Entry 3ZDZ (X-ray diffraction, 2.75 A resolution); this record covers chains A and L of the 5 polymer chains in the assembly.

[Chain A]
Molecule: Integrin alpha-iib
From: Homo sapiens
UniProt: P08514 (ITA2B_HUMAN); residues 1-457 here correspond to UniProt positions 32-488 (UniProt number = residue number + 31)
Amino-acid sequence (457 residues; numbered 1 to 457; the number before each row is that of its first residue):
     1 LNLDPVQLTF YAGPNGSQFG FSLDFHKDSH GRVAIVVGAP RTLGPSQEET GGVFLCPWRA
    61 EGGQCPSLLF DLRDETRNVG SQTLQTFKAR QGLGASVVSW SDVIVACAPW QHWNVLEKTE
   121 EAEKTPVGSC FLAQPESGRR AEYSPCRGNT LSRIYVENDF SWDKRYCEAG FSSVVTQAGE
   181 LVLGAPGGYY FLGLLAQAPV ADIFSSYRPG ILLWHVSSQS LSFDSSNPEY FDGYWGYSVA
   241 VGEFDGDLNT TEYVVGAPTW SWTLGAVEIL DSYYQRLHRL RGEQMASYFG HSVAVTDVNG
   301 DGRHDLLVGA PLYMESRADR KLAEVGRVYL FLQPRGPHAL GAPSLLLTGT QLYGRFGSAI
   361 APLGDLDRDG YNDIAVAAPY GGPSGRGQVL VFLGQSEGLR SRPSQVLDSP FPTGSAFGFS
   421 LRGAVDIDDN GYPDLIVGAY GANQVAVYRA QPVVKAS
Disordered / not traced: 456-457
Disulfide bonds: Cys56-Cys65, Cys107-Cys130, Cys146-Cys167
Metal / ion sites: Ca2+ site 1: Glu243, Asp245, Asp247, Thr250, Glu252; Ca2+ site 2: Asp297, Asn299, Asp301, Arg303, Asp305; Ca2+ site 3: Asp365, Asp367, Asp369, Tyr371, Asp373; Ca2+ site 4: Asp426, Asp428, Asn430, Tyr432, Asp434
Swiss-Prot annotation at these positions:
  - binding site (Ca(2+)): Glu243, Asp245, Asp247, Thr250, Glu252, Asp297, Asn299, Asp301, Arg303, Asp305, Asp365, Asp367, Asp369, Tyr371, Asp373, Asp426, Asp428, Asn430, Tyr432, Asp434
  - glycosylation (N-linked (GlcNAc...) asparagine): Asn15, Asn249
From the paper describing this entry:
  - binding site for Rgd peptide: Asp224

[Chain L]
Molecule: 10E5 fab light chain
From: Mus musculus
Notes: antibody fragment or engineered binder
Amino-acid sequence (214 residues; numbered 1 to 214; the number before each row is that of its first residue):
     1 DILMTQSPSS MSVSLGDTVS ITCHASQGIS SNIGWLQQKP GKSFMGLIYY GTNLVDGVPS
    61 RFSGSGSGAD YSLTISSLDS EDFADYYCVQ YAQLPYTFGG GTKLEIKRAD AAPTVSIFPP
   121 SSEQLTSGGA SVVCFLNNFY PKDINVKWKI DGSERQNGVL NSWTDQDSKD STYSMSSTLT
   181 LTKDEYERHN SYTCEATHKT STSPIVKSFN RNEC
Disulfide bonds: Cys23-Cys88, Cys134-Cys194

[Chain A / chain L interface]
Residue-residue contacts (19):
  Arg77(A) - Asn32(L)  hydrogen bond
  Arg77(A) - Tyr50(L)
  Arg77(A) - Tyr91(L)
  Asn78(A) - Ser30(L)
  Asn78(A) - Asn32(L)  hydrogen bond (backbone-side chain)
  Val79(A) - Asn32(L)
  Val79(A) - Tyr91(L)
  Val79(A) - Ala92(L)
  Gly80(A) - Tyr91(L)  hydrogen bond (backbone-backbone)
  Gly80(A) - Ala92(L)  hydrogen bond (backbone-backbone)
  Gly80(A) - Leu94(L)
  Ser81(A) - Ala92(L)  hydrogen bond (backbone-backbone)
  Ser81(A) - Gln93(L)
  Ser81(A) - Leu94(L)  hydrogen bond (side chain-backbone)
  Arg208(A) - Tyr49(L)
  Arg208(A) - Asn53(L)
  Pro209(A) - Tyr50(L)
  Gly210(A) - Tyr50(L)
  Ile211(A) - Tyr50(L)  hydrophobic
Interface residues without a listed pair, chain L (10 interface residues in all): Asp56

[In short]
Chain A and chain L form an interface of 9 and 10 residues respectively, with 6 hydrogen bonds. Among the
polar pairs are Arg77(A)-Asn32(L), Asn78(A)-Asn32(L) and Ser81(A)-Leu94(L). From UniProt: 20 Ca2+-binding
residues on chain A. The paper reports a binding site for Rgd peptide at Asp224(A).
Here chain A is Integrin alpha-iib (Homo sapiens) and chain L is 10E5 fab light chain (Mus musculus). Entry
3ZDZ (Integrin alphaIIB beta3 headpiece and RGD peptide complex) was determined by X-ray diffraction (same
publication as 3ZDX, 3ZDY, 3ZE0, 3ZE1 and 3ZE2).
